6HTD - chains I and Y of the 28 polymer chains in the assembly; structure by X-ray diffraction, 3.00 A resolution.

[Chain I]
Protein: Proteasome subunit beta type-3
From: Saccharomyces cerevisiae (strain ATCC 204508 / S288c)
Notes: EC 3.4.25.1
UniProtKB: P25451 (PSB3_YEAST); residues 0-204 here correspond to UniProt positions 1-205 (UniProt number = residue number + 1)
Sequence (205 residues; numbered 0 to 204; the number before each row is that of its first residue; numbering starts at 0):
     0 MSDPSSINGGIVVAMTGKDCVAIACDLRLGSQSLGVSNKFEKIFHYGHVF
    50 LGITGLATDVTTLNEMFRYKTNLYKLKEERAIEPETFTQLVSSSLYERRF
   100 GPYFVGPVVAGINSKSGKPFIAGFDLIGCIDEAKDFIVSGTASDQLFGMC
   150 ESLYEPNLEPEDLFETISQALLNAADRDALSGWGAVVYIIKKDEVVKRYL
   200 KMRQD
Disordered / not traced: 0
Metal / ion sites: Mg2+: D204 (shared with H166(Y), D168(Y) of chain Y)
Ligand contacts: GQH ((2S)-N-[(2S)-1-[[(2S)-1-[4-(aminomethyl)phenyl]-4-methylsulfonyl-butan-2-yl]amino]-1-oxidanylidene-propan-2-yl]-2-[[(2S)-2-azido-3-phenyl-propanoyl]amino]-4-methyl-pentanamide): R98, D124, L125, I126, C128, I129, D130
UniProt features mapped onto this chain:
  - modified residue: S30 (Phosphoserine)
  - cross-link: K69 (Glycyl lysine isopeptide (Lys-Gly) (interchain with G-Cter in ubiquitin))

[Chain Y]
Protein: Proteasome subunit beta type-5
From: Saccharomyces cerevisiae (strain ATCC 204508 / S288c)
Notes: EC 3.4.25.1
UniProtKB: P30656 (PSB5_YEAST); residues 1-212 here correspond to UniProt positions 76-287 (UniProt number = residue number + 75)
Sequence (212 residues; row label = number of the first residue in the row):
     1 TTTLAFRFQGGIIVAVDSRATAGNWVASQTVKKVIEINPFLLGTMAGGAA
    51 DCQFWETWLGSQCRLHELREKERISVAAASKILSNLVYQYKGAGLSMGTM
   101 ICGYTRKEGPTIYYVDSDGTRLKGDIFCVGSGQTFAYGVLDSNYKWDLSV
   151 EDALYLGKRSILAAAHRDAYSGGSVNLYHVTEDGWIYHGNHDVGELFWKV
   201 KEEEGSFNNVIG
Glycans and other covalent adducts: compound GQH linked to T1
Metal / ion sites: Mg2+: H166, D168 (shared with D204(I) of chain I)
Ligand contacts: GQH ((2S)-N-[(2S)-1-[[(2S)-1-[4-(aminomethyl)phenyl]-4-methylsulfonyl-butan-2-yl]amino]-1-oxidanylidene-propan-2-yl]-2-[[(2S)-2-azido-3-phenyl-propanoyl]amino]-4-methyl-pentanamide): R19, A20, T21, A22, A27, V31, K32, K33, M45, A46, G47, G48, A49, Q53, G130, S131, Y170

[Interface between chain I and chain Y]
Contacting residue pairs (45; chain I residue first):
  R27(I) with A169(Y)
  S32(I) with R167(Y); D168(Y); A169(Y), hydrogen bond (backbone-backbone); Y170(Y)
  L33(I) with F135(Y), hydrophobic; R167(Y)
  G34(I) with R167(Y), hydrogen bond (backbone-side chain)
  V35(I) with R167(Y)
  N37(I) with N209(Y), hydrogen bond (side chain-backbone); V210(Y); I211(Y)
  K38(I) with N209(Y), hydrogen bond (side chain-backbone); I211(Y)
  Q144(I) with W25(Y)
  D175(I) with V26(Y); Q29(Y)
  R176(I) with W25(Y); V26(Y), hydrogen bond (side chain-backbone); A27(Y), hydrogen bond (side chain-backbone); S28(Y)
  D177(I) with N24(Y); V26(Y)
  A178(I) with N24(Y), hydrogen bond (backbone-backbone); V26(Y); A169(Y); Y170(Y), hydrophobic
  L179(I) with N24(Y)
  W182(I) with H166(Y), hydrogen bond (side chain-backbone)
  K200(I) with W198(Y)
  M201(I) with W198(Y)
  R202(I) with Q29(Y); G173(Y), hydrogen bond (side chain-backbone); D192(Y), salt bridge; G194(Y)
  Q203(I) with H166(Y), hydrogen bond (backbone-side chain); F197(Y); W198(Y); V210(Y)
  D204(I) with R19(Y), salt bridge; A165(Y); S171(Y); G172(Y); G173(Y), hydrogen bond (side chain-backbone); V193(Y)
Also at the interface, not in a pair above, chain I (23 interface residues in all): S5, L26, Q31, Y198

[Summary]
23 residues of chain I face 25 of chain Y across their interface; the contacts include 11 hydrogen bonds and 2
salt bridges. Polar contacts include R202(I)-D192(Y), D204(I)-R19(Y) and G34(I)-R167(Y). Ligands of chain I:
compound GQH. Compound GQH is covalently linked to T1(Y).
Here chain I is Proteasome subunit beta type-3 and chain Y is Proteasome subunit beta type-5, both from
Saccharomyces cerevisiae (strain ATCC 204508 / S288c). Entry 6HTD (Yeast 20S proteasome with human beta2c
(S171G) in complex with 4) was determined by X-ray diffraction, deposited together with 6HTB, 6HTC, 6HTP,
6HTR, 6HUB, 6HUC and 30 further entries.
